4HNP - chains M and b of the 28 polymer chains in the assembly; structure by X-ray diffraction, 2.80 A resolution.

== Chain M ==
Protein: Proteasome component PRE4
Organism: Saccharomyces cerevisiae S288c
Notes: EC 3.4.25.1
Reference sequence: P30657 (PSB4_YEAST); residues 1-233 here correspond to UniProt positions 34-266 (UniProt number = residue number + 33)
Chain sequence (233 residues; row label = number of the first residue in the row):
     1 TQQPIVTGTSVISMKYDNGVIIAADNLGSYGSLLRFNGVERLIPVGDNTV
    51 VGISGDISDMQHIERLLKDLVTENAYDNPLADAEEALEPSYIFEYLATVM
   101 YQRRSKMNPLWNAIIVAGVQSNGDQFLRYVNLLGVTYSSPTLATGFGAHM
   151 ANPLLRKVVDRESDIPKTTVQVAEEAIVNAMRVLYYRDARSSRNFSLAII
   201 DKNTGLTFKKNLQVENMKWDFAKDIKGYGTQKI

== Chain b ==
Protein: Proteasome component PRE3
Organism: Saccharomyces cerevisiae
Notes: EC 3.4.25.1
Reference sequence: P38624 (PSB6_YEAST); residues 1-196 here correspond to UniProt positions 20-215 (UniProt number = residue number + 19)
Chain sequence (196 residues; numbered 1 to 196; the number before each row is that of its first residue):
     1 TSIMAVTFKDGVILGADSRTTTGAYIANRVTDKLTRVHDKIWCCRSGSAA
    51 DTQAIADIVQYHLELYTSQYGTPSTETAASVFKELCYENKDNLTAGIIVA
   101 GYDDKNKGEVYTIPLGGSVHKLPYAIAGSGSTFIYGYCDKNFRENMSKEE
   151 TVDFIKHSLSQAIKWDGSSGGVIRMVVLTAAGVERLIFYPDEYEQL
Curated features (UniProtKB/Swiss-Prot):
  - active site: T1 (Nucleophile)
Covalently attached groups: compound VNK linked to T1
Ligand contacts: VNK (N-hexanoyl-L-valyl-N~1~-[(3S,4S)-3-hydroxy-2,6-dimethylheptan-4-yl]-N~5~,N~5~-dimethyl-L-glutamamide): R19, T20, T21, T22, K33, R45, S46, G47, S48, A49, T52, T94, S129, S168

== Interface between chain M and chain b ==
Residue-residue contacts (62):
  S32(M) with W165(b); D166(b); G167(b), hydrogen bond (backbone-backbone)
  L33(M) with F133(b), hydrophobic; W165(b)
  L34(M) with K164(b); W165(b), hydrogen bond (backbone-backbone); G167(b)
  R35(M) with W165(b)
  F146(M) with A24(b); Y25(b)
  Y185(M) with E194(b), hydrogen bond
  Y186(M) with I26(b); R29(b)
  R187(M) with A24(b); Y25(b); I26(b), hydrogen bond (backbone-backbone); A27(b), hydrogen bond (side chain-backbone); R29(b)
  D188(M) with A24(b); I26(b)
  A189(M) with R19(b); T21(b); A24(b), hydrogen bond (backbone-backbone); I26(b); G167(b)
  R190(M) with G167(b)
  R193(M) with D191(b), salt bridge; E194(b), salt bridge
  K218(M) with R29(b), hydrogen bond (backbone-side chain)
  W219(M) with R29(b); G171(b); V172(b), hydrophobic; Y189(b); P190(b)
  D220(M) with Y189(b)
  F221(M) with R29(b); V30(b), hydrophobic
  A222(M) with V30(b), hydrophobic; V172(b), hydrophobic; R174(b), hydrogen bond (backbone-side chain); I187(b)
  K223(M) with I187(b); Y189(b)
  I225(M) with V30(b), hydrophobic; R174(b), hydrogen bond (backbone-side chain)
  K226(M) with D32(b); R185(b)
  G227(M) with D32(b), hydrogen bond (backbone-side chain)
  Y228(M) with T35(b); R45(b); Q53(b), hydrogen bond (side chain-backbone); A56(b); D57(b), hydrogen bond
  Q231(M) with D32(b); L34(b); T35(b); R36(b), hydrogen bond (side chain-backbone); W42(b); R185(b)
  I233(M) with W42(b); R185(b), hydrogen bond (backbone-side chain)
Other interface residues (no listed pair), chain M (26 interface residues in all): M150, M217
Other interface residues (no listed pair), chain b (35 interface residues in all): G23, N28, I163, S168

== Overview ==
26 residues of chain M face 35 of chain b across their interface; the contacts include 14 hydrogen bonds and 2
salt bridges. Polar pairs include R193(M)-D191(b), R193(M)-E194(b) and Y185(M)-E194(b). Covalently linked
compound VNK: at T1(b). From UniProt: active-site residue T1(b) on chain b.
Chain M is Proteasome component PRE4 (Saccharomyces cerevisiae S288c) and chain b is Proteasome component PRE3
(Saccharomyces cerevisiae); the structure, Crystal structure of yeast 20S proteasome in complex with
vinylketone carmaphycin analogue VNK1, was determined by X-ray diffraction (same publication as 4LTC, 4HRC and
4HRD).
